2JAS - chains A and B; structure by X-ray diffraction, 2.70 A resolution.

== Chain A (and B) ==
Name: Deoxyguanosine kinase
Source organism: Mycoplasma mycoides SUBSP. mycoides sc
Notes: EC 2.7.1.113; chain B of this document is another copy of the same molecule, construct and numbering; everything in this record applies to it too
UniProt: Q93IG4 (Q93IG4_MYCMS); residue numbers follow UniProt; this construct covers 1-205
Sequence (206 residues; each row starts with the number of its first residue; numbering starts at 0):
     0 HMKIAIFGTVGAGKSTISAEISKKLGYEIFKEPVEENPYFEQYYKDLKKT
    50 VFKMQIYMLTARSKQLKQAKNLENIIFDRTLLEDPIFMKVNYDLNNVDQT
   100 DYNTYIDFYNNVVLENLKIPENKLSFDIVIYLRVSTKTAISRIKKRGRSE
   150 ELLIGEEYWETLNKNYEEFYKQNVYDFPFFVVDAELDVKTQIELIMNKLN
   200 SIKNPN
Unresolved in the structure: 0, 116-121, 201-205 (chain B: 0, 117-123, 201-205)
Sequence notes: expression tag (0)
Small-molecule neighbours: 2'-deoxyadenosine 5'-triphosphate (DTP): T8, V9, G10, A11, G12, K13, S14, T15, E31, V33, F39, Y42, Y43, M53, Q54, M57, R61, D77, R78, D83, F86, E150

== Chain A / chain B interface ==
Contacting residue pairs - 34 pairs, chain A then chain B:
  P37(A) - T99(B)
  Y38(A) - T99(B)
  Y38(A) - D100(B)  hydrogen bond
  Y38(A) - T103(B)  hydrogen bond
  F51(A) - I55(B)  hydrophobic
  K52(A) - F51(B)
  K52(A) - D100(B)  salt bridge
  I55(A) - F51(B)  hydrophobic
  I55(A) - I55(B)  hydrophobic
  I55(A) - T103(B)
  I55(A) - F107(B)  hydrophobic
  Y56(A) - T103(B)
  T59(A) - D106(B)
  T59(A) - F107(B)
  S62(A) - N110(B)  hydrogen bond (side chain-backbone)
  S62(A) - V111(B)
  K63(A) - D106(B)  salt bridge
  K66(A) - N110(B)  hydrogen bond (side chain-backbone)
  K66(A) - E114(B)  salt bridge
  T99(A) - P37(B)
  T99(A) - Y38(B)
  D100(A) - Y38(B)  hydrogen bond
  D100(A) - K52(B)  salt bridge
  T103(A) - Y38(B)  hydrogen bond
  T103(A) - I55(B)
  T103(A) - Y56(B)
  D106(A) - T59(B)
  D106(A) - K63(B)  salt bridge
  F107(A) - I55(B)  hydrophobic
  F107(A) - T59(B)
  F107(A) - F107(B)  hydrophobic
  N110(A) - S62(B)
  N110(A) - K63(B)
  E114(A) - K66(B)  salt bridge
Also at the interface, not in a pair above, chain A (20 interface residues in all): K48, L58, V111
Also at the interface, not in a pair above, chain B (20 interface residues in all): K48, L58

== Overview ==
Chain A and chain B each contribute 20 residues to their interface; the contacts include 6 hydrogen bonds and
6 salt bridges. Among the polar pairs are K52(A)-D100(B), K63(A)-D106(B) and K66(A)-E114(B). Bound to chain A:
2'-deoxyadenosine 5'-triphosphate.
Chain A and chain B are both Deoxyguanosine kinase (Mycoplasma mycoides SUBSP. mycoides sc); the structure,
Structure of deoxyadenosine kinase from M.mycoides with bound dATP, was determined by X-ray diffraction
together with 2JAQ and 2JAT from the same study.
